7Z4F - chains I and G of the 11 polymer chains in the assembly; structure by electron microscopy, 4.20 A resolution (low resolution: residue-level contacts below are approximate; hydrogen-bond / salt-bridge calls are withheld).

# Chain I
Name: Adaptor protein
From: Escherichia phage vB_EcoP_SU10
Reference sequence: A0A0B4N231 (A0A0B4N231_9CAUD); residue numbers follow UniProt; this construct covers 1-250
Amino-acid sequence (250 residues; each row starts with the number of its first residue):
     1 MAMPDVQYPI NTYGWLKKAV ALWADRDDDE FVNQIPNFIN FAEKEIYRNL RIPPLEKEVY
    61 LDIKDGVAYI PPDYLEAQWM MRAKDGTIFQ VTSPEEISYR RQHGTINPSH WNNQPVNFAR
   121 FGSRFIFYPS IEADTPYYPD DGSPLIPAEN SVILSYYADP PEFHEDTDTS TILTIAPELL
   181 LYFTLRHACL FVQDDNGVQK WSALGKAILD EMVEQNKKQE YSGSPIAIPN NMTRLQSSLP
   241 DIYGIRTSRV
Unresolved in the structure: 1-3, 106-112, 234-250

# Chain G
Name: Surface protein
From: Escherichia phage vB_EcoP_SU10
Reference sequence: A0A0B4N0C1 (A0A0B4N0C1_9CAUD); residues 1-1005 here = UniProt positions 1-1005
Amino-acid sequence (1005 residues; row label = number of the first residue in the row):
     1 MALYPIKSLG AVGVIADQAP TDLAPNAFTN AINARFVEQR VFKTGGNAPL SYVDEDKDLT
    61 PLSFVSMPFD YYSAGNSFLV VGTNKKLYKL TDESLTDISR KVATVTKKAS ASIKIYPVVS
   121 QIVPKESTIS MNFNQTKNLE VSLLPADANN TNLIWEVSNS SYGSITVDPS DSKLATLTSF
   181 EKEGNLVVTI STANESVVAQ IAVNIIDGDS GIFLSQDTVT IRKGGTTTLT AVTGKTPVTW
   241 SSNNASIVSV TPNANSLTAV ITANGEGNVT ITADNGTKTA SCEIVSIPQI DSISLSQSDV
   301 TVSRGSQYIL TATLSPANAP NQNITWTSSN PNIATVSGTS TQGTINALLA GFTEITATTE
   361 EGNRVAVCTV RVDLAGRTMR TSAMAFAAPV SESVETQEEE VVTPPESEET VYFAEPTSGI
   421 DTSGMYEGNN FYDYSNVNDI EGFARASLLA TPLSSVTLDI VSASLDVGEE IVITATASPE
   481 GEYSYQWSVD KTGYVSTTSV TGKSIKLVAL RKGEINVTCT VSQMTQKDYD AFDDYPWYHA
   541 VISNCAVATT HYETPQVKEF ESEYFVDLPG WGEQTVVDND GNPSVKKFNW KCERVRSFNN
   601 RLFALNMREA NASGVTTNYP LRLRWSNFAN ENKAPTLWDD FAYDRVVSSD LASNIVGQTQ
   661 ALENGYAGYI DLADSNGSLI DILPLKDYLF VYTEFETYIG SPTNNTYQPL MFKKLFNDSG
   721 ILAPECVVEV EGSHFVVTQN DVILHNGATK KSIASNRVKN MLINEVCLVN PLATRVHLHQ
   781 DKKEVWVLYV GPGEPKESFA CTKAAVWNYE FDTWSFRTIP YAQCIGLVDP PVLERGPIWS
   841 DFQEITWDDP SIKELVWRKD ATNFRQRVTI VGSFLKGFYQ VDVGALDYFY DRLNDVVIEK
   901 PLEMRLERTG IDFDNVTNEW NQKHINRFRP QTTGSGTYIF EAGGSQFSNE YGHPHTSKTY
   961 TIGVDRHVSV RLNHPYLFYN VIDNDVNSNA AINGLTIEFA VGGRR
Unresolved in the structure: 1, 375-450, 651-656

# How chain I and chain G interact
Contacting residue pairs (20):
  D25(I) with H955(G); R971(G); N973(G)
  R26(I) with Q922(G); H955(G); R971(G); L972(G); N973(G); H974(G)
  D27(I) with H953(G)
  D28(I) with Q946(G)
  F191(I) with R1005(G)
  V192(I) with Q922(G); R1004(G)
  Q193(I) with G1003(G); R1004(G); R1005(G)
  D194(I) with Q922(G); G1002(G); G1003(G)
Interface residues without a listed pair, chain I (9 interface residues in all): D195

# Summary
Chain I and chain G form an interface of 9 and 12 residues respectively.
Chain I is Adaptor protein and chain G is Surface protein, both from Escherichia phage vB_EcoP_SU10; the
structure, Tail of phage SU10 genome release intermediate, was determined by electron microscopy, deposited
together with 7Z47 and 7Z4A.
